PDB entry 3S35 | X-ray diffraction, 2.20 A resolution | chains H and L of the 3 polymer chains in the assembly

[Chain H]
Name: 6.64 Fab heavy chain
Organism: Mus musculus, Homo sapiens
Notes: antibody fragment or engineered binder
Sequence (217 residues; row label = number of the first residue in the row):
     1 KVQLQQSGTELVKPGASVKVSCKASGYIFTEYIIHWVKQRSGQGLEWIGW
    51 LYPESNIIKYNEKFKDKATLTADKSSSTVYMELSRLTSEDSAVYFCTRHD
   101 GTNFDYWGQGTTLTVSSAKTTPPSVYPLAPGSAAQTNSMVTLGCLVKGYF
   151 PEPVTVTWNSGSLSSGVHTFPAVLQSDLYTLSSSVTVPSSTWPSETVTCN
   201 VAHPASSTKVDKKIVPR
Not modelled in the structure: 131-136
Disulfides: Cys22-Cys96, Cys144-Cys199
Bound ions: Ca2+ site 1 near Asp66 (its only coordinating residue here); Ca2+ site 2: Asp100, Asp105

[Chain L]
Name: 6.64 Fab light chain
Organism: Mus musculus, Homo sapiens
Notes: antibody fragment or engineered binder
Sequence (217 residues; numbered 1 to 217; the number before each row is that of its first residue):
     1 DIVLTQSPASLAVSLGQRATISCRASESVDSYGNSFMHWYQQKPGQPPKL
    51 LIYRASNLESGIPARFSGSGSRTDFTLTINPVEADDVATYYCQQSNEDPL
   101 TFGAGTKLELKRADAAPTVSIFPPSSEQLTSGGASVVCFLNNFYPKDINV
   151 KWKIDGSERQNGVLNSWTDQDSKDSTYSMSSTLTLTKDEYERHNSYTCEA
   201 THKTSTSPIVKSFNRNE
Disulfides: Cys23-Cys92, Cys138-Cys198
Bound ions: Ca2+ site 1: Glu27, Glu97; Ca2+ site 2 near Asp98 (its only coordinating residue here)
From the paper describing this entry:
  - binding site for N-acetylglucosamine: Gly33

[Chain H / chain L interface]
Pairs across the interface (62; chain H residue first):
  His35(H) - Leu100(L)
  Gln39(H) - Gln42(L)  hydrogen bond
  Gln39(H) - Tyr91(L)  hydrogen bond
  Gln43(H) - Tyr91(L)
  Gly44(H) - Tyr91(L)  hydrogen bond (backbone-side chain)
  Leu45(H) - Pro48(L)  hydrophobic
  Leu45(H) - Tyr91(L)  hydrophobic
  Leu45(H) - Phe102(L)
  Trp47(H) - Asp98(L)
  Trp47(H) - Pro99(L)  hydrophobic
  Trp47(H) - Leu100(L)
  Lys59(H) - Asp98(L)  salt bridge
  Asn61(H) - Pro99(L)
  Phe95(H) - Gln42(L)
  Phe95(H) - Pro47(L)  hydrophobic
  Thr102(H) - Tyr53(L)
  Thr102(H) - Arg54(L)
  Asn103(H) - His38(L)  hydrogen bond
  Asn103(H) - Leu50(L)
  Asn103(H) - Tyr53(L)
  Phe104(H) - Tyr40(L)
  Phe104(H) - Gln93(L)
  Phe104(H) - Leu100(L)  hydrophobic
  Trp107(H) - Pro47(L)  hydrophobic
  Trp107(H) - Pro48(L)
  Gly108(H) - Pro47(L)
  Tyr126(H) - Ser125(L)
  Tyr126(H) - Glu127(L)
  Tyr126(H) - Gln128(L)
  Pro127(H) - Ser125(L)
  Pro127(H) - Glu127(L)
  Leu128(H) - Phe122(L)
  Ala129(H) - Phe122(L)
  Ala129(H) - Pro123(L)
  Pro130(H) - Phe122(L)
  Thr141(H) - Ser120(L)
  Thr141(H) - Phe122(L)
  Leu145(H) - Ser135(L)
  Lys147(H) - Gln128(L)
  Lys147(H) - Ser135(L)
  His168(H) - Asn141(L)
  His168(H) - Asn142(L)  hydrogen bond
  His168(H) - Ser178(L)  hydrogen bond
  Phe170(H) - Phe139(L)  hydrophobic
  Phe170(H) - Asn141(L)
  Phe170(H) - Ser166(L)
  Phe170(H) - Thr168(L)
  Phe170(H) - Ser178(L)
  Phe170(H) - Met179(L)
  Phe170(H) - Ser180(L)
  Pro171(H) - Ser166(L)  hydrogen bond (backbone-side chain)
  Pro171(H) - Trp167(L)
  Val173(H) - Leu164(L)  hydrophobic
  Val173(H) - Asn165(L)
  Gln175(H) - Leu164(L)
  Ser182(H) - Phe139(L)
  Ser183(H) - Phe139(L)
  Ser184(H) - Phe139(L)
  Ser184(H) - Asn141(L)  hydrogen bond
  Arg217(H) - Pro123(L)
  Arg217(H) - Pro124(L)  hydrogen bond (side chain-backbone)
  Arg217(H) - Ser125(L)
Also at the interface, not in a pair above, chain H (37 interface residues in all): Gly42, Glu46, Gly101, Leu142, Gly143, Lys212
Also at the interface, not in a pair above, chain L (41 interface residues in all): Gln46, Ala104, Ser126, Ser131, Val137, Thr182, Thr184, Glu217

[In short]
Chain H and chain L form an interface of 37 and 41 residues respectively, with 9 hydrogen bonds and 1 salt
bridge. Polar pairs include Lys59(H)-Asp98(L), Gln39(H)-Gln42(L) and Gln39(H)-Tyr91(L). Asp100(H) and
Asp105(H) coordinate Ca2+ site 2. Glu27(L) and Glu97(L) coordinate Ca2+ site 1. The paper reports a binding
site for N-acetylglucosamine at Gly33(L).
Chain H is 6.64 Fab heavy chain and chain L is 6.64 Fab light chain, both from Mus musculus, Homo sapiens; the
structure, Structural basis for the function of two anti-VEGF receptor antibodies, was determined by X-ray
diffraction, deposited together with 3S34, 3S36 and 3S37.
